8TY7 - chains B and H of the 4 polymer chains in the assembly; structure by X-ray diffraction, 3.21 A resolution.

Chain B:
Molecule: Hemagglutinin
From: Influenza A virus (strain swl A/California/04/2009 H1N1)
Notes: fragment: HA2 subdomain
UniProt: I1ZFF9 (I1ZFF9_9INFA); residues 1-174 here correspond to UniProt positions 326-499 (UniProt number = residue number + 325)
Amino-acid sequence (177 residues; each row starts with the number of its first residue):
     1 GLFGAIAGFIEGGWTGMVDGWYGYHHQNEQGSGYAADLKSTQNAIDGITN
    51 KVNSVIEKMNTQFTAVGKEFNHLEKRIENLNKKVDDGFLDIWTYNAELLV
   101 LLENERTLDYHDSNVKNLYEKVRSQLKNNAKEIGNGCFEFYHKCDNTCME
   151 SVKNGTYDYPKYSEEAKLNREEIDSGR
Unresolved in the structure: 176-177
Construct notes: expression tag (175-177)
Disulfides: Cys144-Cys148
Covalent attachments: N-acetylglucosamine (NAG) linked to Asn154

Chain H:
Molecule: GC_w2_3C10, heavy chain
From: Homo sapiens
Amino-acid sequence (225 residues; numbered 0 to 224; the number before each row is that of its first residue; numbering starts at 0):
     0 DEVQLVQSGAEVKKPGSSVRVSCKASGGTFSAISWVRQAPGQGLEWMGGI
    50 IPVFGTANYAQKFQGRVTITADDSTSTAYMEVSSLRSDDTAVYYCAREET
   100 WKGATIGVMGIWGQGTMVTVSSASTKGPSVFPLAPSSKSTSGGTAALGCL
   150 VKDYFPEPVTVSWNSGALTSGVHTFPAVLQSSGLYSLSSVVTVPSSSLGT
   200 QTYICNVNHKPSNTKVDKRVEPKSC
Unresolved in the structure: 0, 136-141
Disulfides: Cys22-Cys94, Cys148-Cys204

Interface between chain B and chain H:
Pairs across the interface (26; chain B residue first):
  Asp19(B) - Phe53(H)
  Gly20(B) - Phe53(H)
  Trp21(B) - Phe53(H)
  Gln42(B) - Ile105(H)
  Ile45(B) - Ile50(H)  hydrophobic
  Ile45(B) - Val52(H)  hydrophobic
  Ile45(B) - Phe53(H)  hydrophobic
  Asp46(B) - Ala103(H)
  Asp46(B) - Thr104(H)  hydrogen bond (side chain-backbone)
  Asp46(B) - Ile105(H)  hydrogen bond (side chain-backbone)
  Thr49(B) - Phe29(H)
  Thr49(B) - Ser30(H)
  Thr49(B) - Val52(H)
  Thr49(B) - Ala103(H)
  Asn50(B) - Lys101(H)
  Asn50(B) - Gly102(H)
  Asn50(B) - Ala103(H)  hydrogen bond (side chain-backbone)
  Val52(B) - Phe29(H)  hydrophobic
  Asn53(B) - Thr28(H)  hydrogen bond
  Asn53(B) - Phe29(H)  hydrogen bond (side chain-backbone)
  Asn53(B) - Ser30(H)  hydrogen bond
  Asn53(B) - Glu98(H)
  Ile56(B) - Gly27(H)
  Ile56(B) - Phe29(H)  hydrophobic
  Glu57(B) - Gly27(H)
  Glu57(B) - Thr28(H)  hydrogen bond
Interface residues without a listed pair, chain B (14 interface residues in all): Val18, Ile48
Interface residues without a listed pair, chain H (14 interface residues in all): Val2

Summary:
The chain B/chain H interface involves 14 residues from each chain; the contacts include 7 hydrogen bonds.
Polar pairs include Asp46(B)-Thr104(H), Asp46(B)-Ile105(H) and Asn50(B)-Ala103(H). N-acetylglucosamine is
covalently linked to Asn154(B).
Chain B is Hemagglutinin (Influenza A virus (strain swl A/California/04/2009 H1N1)) and chain H is GC_w2_3C10,
heavy chain (Homo sapiens); the structure, Crystal structure of 05.GC.w2.3C10 Fab in complex with H1 HA from
A/California/04/2009(H1N1), was determined by X-ray diffraction together with 8TXM, 8TXP, 8TXT and 8U44 from
the same study.
